Entry 4L0Z (X-ray diffraction, 2.70 A resolution); this record covers chains B and C of the 4 polymer chains in the assembly.

Chain B:
Name: Protein C-ets-1
Source organism: Homo sapiens
Reference sequence: P14921 (ETS1_HUMAN); residues 296-441 here = UniProt positions 296-441
Amino-acid sequence (146 residues; each row starts with the number of its first residue):
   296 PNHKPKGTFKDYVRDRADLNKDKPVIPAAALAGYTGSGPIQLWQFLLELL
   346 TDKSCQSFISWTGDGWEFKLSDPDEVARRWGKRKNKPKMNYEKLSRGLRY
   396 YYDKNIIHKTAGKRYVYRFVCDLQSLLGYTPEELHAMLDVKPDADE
Unresolved in the structure: 296-331, 433-441
Swiss-Prot annotation at these positions:
  - DNA-binding region: Ile335 to Val415 (ETS)
  - region: Phe304 to Ala312 (Helix HI-1), Ala323 to Thr330 (Helix HI-2), Leu418 to Leu422 (Helix H4), Pro426 to Met432 (Helix H5)
  - modified residue: Lys305 (N6-acetyllysine)

Chain C:
Molecule: 16-nt DNA strand
Sequence (16 nucleotides; row label = number of the first residue in the row):
     1 GGAAGCCACATCCTCT

Interface between chain B and chain C:
Pairs across the interface (16; chain B residue first):
  Gln336(B) with DA8(C), phosphate contact; DC9(C), hydrogen bond to the phosphate
  Leu337(B) with DC9(C), hydrogen bond to the phosphate
  Trp375(B) with DA10(C), hydrogen bond to the phosphate
  Lys379(B) with DC9(C), hydrogen bond to the phosphate; DA10(C), salt bridge to the phosphate
  Lys381(B) with DA10(C), sugar contact
  Lys383(B) with DT11(C), phosphate contact
  Met384(B) with DA10(C), phosphate contact; DT11(C), phosphate contact
  Lys388(B) with DT11(C), salt bridge to the phosphate; DC12(C), salt bridge to the phosphate
  Arg391(B) with DT11(C), base contact; DC12(C), base contact
  Tyr395(B) with DA10(C), hydrogen bond to the base
  Tyr396(B) with DC9(C), hydrogen bond to the phosphate
Other interface residues (no listed pair), chain B (12 interface residues in all): Ile335

Overview:
The interface between chain B and chain C involves 12 residues on one side and 5 on the other, with 6 hydrogen
bonds and 3 salt bridges. Among the polar pairs are Tyr395(B)-DA10(C), Gln336(B)-DC9(C) and Leu337(B)-DC9(C).
UniProt lists a DNA-binding region on chain B.
Here chain B is Protein C-ets-1 (Homo sapiens) and chain C is a 16-nt DNA strand. Entry 4L0Z (Crystal
structure of Runx1 and Ets1 bound to TCR alpha promoter (crystal form 2)) was determined by X-ray diffraction
together with 4L0Y and 4L18 from the same study.
